PDB entry 4AB2 | electron microscopy, 8.50 A resolution (very low resolution: no residue pairs are listed; an interface is given only as per-side residue counts) | chains H and I of the 14 polymer chains in the assembly

# Chain H (and I)
Protein: 60 kDa chaperonin
Organism: Escherichia coli
Notes: chain I of this document is another copy of the same molecule, construct and numbering; everything in this record applies to it too
UniProtKB: P0A6F5 (CH60_ECOLI); numbering as in UniProt (aligned over 1-548)
Sequence (548 residues; numbered 1 to 548; the number before each row is that of its first residue):
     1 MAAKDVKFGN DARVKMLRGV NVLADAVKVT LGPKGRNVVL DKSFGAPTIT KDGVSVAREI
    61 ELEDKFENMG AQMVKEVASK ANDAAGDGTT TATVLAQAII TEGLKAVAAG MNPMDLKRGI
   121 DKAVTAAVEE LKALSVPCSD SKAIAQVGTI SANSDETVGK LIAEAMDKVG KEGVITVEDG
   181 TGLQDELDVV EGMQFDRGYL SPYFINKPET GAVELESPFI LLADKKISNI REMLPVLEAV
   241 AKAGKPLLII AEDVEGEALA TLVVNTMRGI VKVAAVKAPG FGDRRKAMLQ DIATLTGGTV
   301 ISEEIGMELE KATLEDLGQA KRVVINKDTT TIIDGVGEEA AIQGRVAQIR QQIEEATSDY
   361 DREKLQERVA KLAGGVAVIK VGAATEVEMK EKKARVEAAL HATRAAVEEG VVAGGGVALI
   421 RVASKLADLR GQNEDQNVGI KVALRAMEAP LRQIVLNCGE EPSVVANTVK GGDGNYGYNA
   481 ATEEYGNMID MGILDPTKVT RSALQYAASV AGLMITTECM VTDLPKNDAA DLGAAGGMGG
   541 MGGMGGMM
Not modelled in the structure: 1, 526-548
Construct notes: engineered mutation A398 (Asp in P0A6F5)
Bound ions: Mg2+: D87 (together with ATP)
Small-molecule neighbours: ATP: T30, L31, G32, P33, D52, G53, V54, D87, G88, T89, T90, T91, I150, S151, N153, S154, G414, G415, G416, I454, N479, A480, A481, I493, D495

# Chain H / chain I interface
At this resolution (8 A) residue pairs are not listed: 18 residues of chain H and 18 of chain I lie at the interface.

# In short
Chain H and chain I each contribute 18 residues to their interface. Chain H binds ATP.
Both chains are 60 kDa chaperonin (Escherichia coli). Entry 4AB2 (ATP-triggered molecular mechanics of the
chaperonin GroEL) was determined by electron microscopy together with 4AAQ, 4AAR, 4AAS, 4AAU and 4AB3 from the
same study.
